PDB entry 2G9V | X-ray diffraction, 2.15 A resolution | chain A

[Chain A]
Molecule: Glycogen phosphorylase, muscle form
From: Oryctolagus cuniculus
Notes: EC 2.4.1.1
Reference sequence: P00489 (PHS2_RABIT); numbering as in UniProt (aligned over 1-842)
Sequence (842 residues; each row starts with the number of its first residue):
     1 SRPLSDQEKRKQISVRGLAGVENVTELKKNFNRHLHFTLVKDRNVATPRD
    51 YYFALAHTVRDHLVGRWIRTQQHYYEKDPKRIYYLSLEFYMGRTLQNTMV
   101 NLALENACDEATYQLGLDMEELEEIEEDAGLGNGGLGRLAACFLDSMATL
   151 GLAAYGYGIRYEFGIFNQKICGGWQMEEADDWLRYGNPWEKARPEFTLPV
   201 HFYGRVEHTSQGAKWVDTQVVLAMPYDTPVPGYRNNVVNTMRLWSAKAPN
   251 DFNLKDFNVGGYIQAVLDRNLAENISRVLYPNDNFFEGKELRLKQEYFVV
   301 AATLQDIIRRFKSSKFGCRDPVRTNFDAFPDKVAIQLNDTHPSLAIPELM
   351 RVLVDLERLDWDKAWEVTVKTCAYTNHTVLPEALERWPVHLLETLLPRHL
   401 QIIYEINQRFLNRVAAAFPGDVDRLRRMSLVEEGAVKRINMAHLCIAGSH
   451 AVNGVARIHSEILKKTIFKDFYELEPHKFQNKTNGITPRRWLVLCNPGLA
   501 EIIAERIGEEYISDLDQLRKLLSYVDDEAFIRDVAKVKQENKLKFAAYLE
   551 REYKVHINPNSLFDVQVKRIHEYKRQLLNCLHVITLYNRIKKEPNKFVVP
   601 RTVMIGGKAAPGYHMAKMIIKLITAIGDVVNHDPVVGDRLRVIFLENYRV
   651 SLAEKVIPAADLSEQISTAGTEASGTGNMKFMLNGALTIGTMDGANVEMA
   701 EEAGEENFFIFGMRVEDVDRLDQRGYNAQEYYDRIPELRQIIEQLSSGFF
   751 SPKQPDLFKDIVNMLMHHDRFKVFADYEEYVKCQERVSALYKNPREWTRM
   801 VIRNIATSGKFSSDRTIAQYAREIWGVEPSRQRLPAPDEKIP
Not modelled in the structure: 1-12, 255-260, 283-284, 315-323, 837-842
Sequence notes: modified residue (680)
Modified / non-standard residues: Lys680 ((2S)-2-amino-6-[[3-hydroxy-2-methyl-5-(phosphonooxymethyl)pyridin-4-yl]methylideneamino]hexanoic acid; LLP)
Ligand contacts: 5-hydroxymethyl-3,4-dihydroxypiperidine (IFM): Gly135, Leu136, Leu139, His377, Val455, Asn484, Tyr573, Glu672, Ala673, Ser674, Gly675, Thr676
UniProt features mapped onto this chain:
  - modified residue: Ser747 (Phosphoserine)

[Overview]
Ligands of chain A: 5-hydroxymethyl-3,4-dihydroxypiperidine.
Chain A is Glycogen phosphorylase, muscle form (Oryctolagus cuniculus); the structure, The crystal structure
of glycogen phosphorylase in complex with (3R,4R,5R)-5-hydroxymethylpiperidine-3,4-diol and phosphate, was
determined by X-ray diffraction together with 2G9Q, 2G9R and 2G9U from the same study.
